Entry 8VRT (electron microscopy, 3.42 A resolution); this record covers chains A and C of the 4 polymer chains in the assembly.

Chain A:
Molecule: Kelch repeat and BTB domain-containing protein 4
Organism: Homo sapiens
UniProtKB: Q9NVX7 (KBTB4_HUMAN); the construct has insertions or renumbered stretches relative to UniProt, so the offset changes along the chain: 17-310 = UniProt 17-310; 313-536 = UniProt 311-534
Sequence (520 residues; numbered 17 to 536; the number before each row is that of its first residue):
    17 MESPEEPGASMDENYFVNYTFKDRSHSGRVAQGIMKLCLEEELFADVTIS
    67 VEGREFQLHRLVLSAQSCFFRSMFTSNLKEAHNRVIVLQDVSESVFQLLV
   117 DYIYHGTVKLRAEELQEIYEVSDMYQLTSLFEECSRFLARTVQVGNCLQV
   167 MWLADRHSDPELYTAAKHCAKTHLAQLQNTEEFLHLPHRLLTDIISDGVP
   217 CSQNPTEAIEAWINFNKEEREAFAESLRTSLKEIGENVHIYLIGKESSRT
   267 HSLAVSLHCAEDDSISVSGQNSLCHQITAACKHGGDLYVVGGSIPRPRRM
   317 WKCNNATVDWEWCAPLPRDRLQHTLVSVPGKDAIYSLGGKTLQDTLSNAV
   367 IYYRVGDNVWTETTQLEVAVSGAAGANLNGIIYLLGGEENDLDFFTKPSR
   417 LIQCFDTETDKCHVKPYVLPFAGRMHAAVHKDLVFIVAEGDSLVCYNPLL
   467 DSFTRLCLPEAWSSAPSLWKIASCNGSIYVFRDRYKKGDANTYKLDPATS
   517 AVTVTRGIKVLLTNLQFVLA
Disordered / not traced: 17-22
Sequence notes: insertion (311-312)
From the paper describing this entry:
  - binding site for inositol hexakisphosphate: W317
  - mutagenesis - I310F: increased binding to LHC

Chain C:
Molecule: Histone deacetylase 1
Organism: Homo sapiens
Notes: EC 3.5.1.98, 3.5.1.-
UniProtKB: Q13547 (HDAC1_HUMAN); residues 1-482 here = UniProt positions 1-482
Sequence (482 residues; numbered 1 to 482; the number before each row is that of its first residue):
     1 MAQTQGTRRKVCYYYDGDVGNYYYGQGHPMKPHRIRMTHNLLLNYGLYRK
    51 MEIYRPHKANAEEMTKYHSDDYIKFLRSIRPDNMSEYSKQMQRFNVGEDC
   101 PVFDGLFEFCQLSTGGSVASAVKLNKQQTDIAVNWAGGLHHAKKSEASGF
   151 CYVNDIVLAILELLKYHQRVLYIDIDIHHGDGVEEAFYTTDRVMTVSFHK
   201 YGEYFPGTGDLRDIGAGKGKYYAVNYPLRDGIDDESYEAIFKPVMSKVME
   251 MFQPSAVVLQCGSDSLSGDRLGCFNLTIKGHAKCVEFVKSFNLPMLMLGG
   301 GGYTIRNVARCWTYETAVALDTEIPNELPYNDYFEYFGPDFKLHISPSNM
   351 TNQNTNEYLEKIKQRLFENLRMLPHAPGVQMQAIPEDAIPEESGDEDEDD
   401 PDKRISICSSDKRIACEEEFSDSEEEGEGGRKNSSNFKKAKRVKTEDEKE
   451 KDPEEKKEVTEEEKTKEEKPEAKGVKEEVKLA
Disordered / not traced: 1-7, 377-482
Bound ions: Zn2+: D176, H178, D264
Residues lining bound ligands: inositol hexakisphosphate (IHP): Y23, Q26, G27, H28, K31, R270, R306, Y336
Swiss-Prot annotation at these positions:
  - active site: H141
  - binding site (1D-myo-inositol 1,4,5,6-tetrakisphosphate): G27, K31, R270
  - binding site (Zn(2+)): D176, H178, D264
  - modified residue: K74 (N6-acetyllysine), K220 (N6-acetyllysine), C261 (S-nitrosocysteine), C273 (S-nitrosocysteine), S393 (Phosphoserine), S406 (Phosphoserine), S409 (Phosphoserine), S421 (Phosphoserine), S423 (Phosphoserine), K432 (N6-methylated lysine)
  - cross-link (Glycyl lysine isopeptide (Lys-Gly)): K74 (interchain with G-Cter in SUMO2), K438 (interchain with G-Cter in SUMO2), K444 (interchain with G-Cter in SUMO), K456 (interchain with G-Cter in SUMO2), K457 (interchain with G-Cter in SUMO2), K473 (interchain with G-Cter in SUMO2), K476 (interchain with G-Cter in SUMO), K480 (interchain with G-Cter in SUMO2)

Chain A / chain C interface:
Residue-residue contacts (13):
  Q359(A) - R212(C)
  L408(A) - R229(C)
  L408(A) - E357(C)
  D409(A) - R229(C)  salt bridge
  F410(A) - Y201(C)  hydrophobic
  F410(A) - D210(C)
  F410(A) - P227(C)  hydrophobic
  F410(A) - Y358(C)
  F410(A) - I362(C)  hydrophobic
  F411(A) - L211(C)  hydrophobic
  F411(A) - K361(C)
  F411(A) - I362(C)  hydrophobic
  F411(A) - R365(C)
Interface residues without a listed pair, chain A (7 interface residues in all): D360, T412
Interface residues without a listed pair, chain C (12 interface residues in all): T355

Summary:
Chain A and chain C form an interface of 7 and 12 residues respectively, with 1 salt bridge. Its one
salt-bridged contact is D409(A)-R229(C). Chain C binds inositol hexakisphosphate. The paper reports a binding
site for inositol hexakisphosphate at W317(A); I310F of chain A increases binding to LHC.
Chain A is Kelch repeat and BTB domain-containing protein 4 and chain C is Histone deacetylase 1, both from
Homo sapiens; the structure, The structure of LSD1-CoREST-HDAC1 in complex with KBTBD4R313PRR mutant, was
determined by electron microscopy (same publication as 8VPQ and 9DTQ).
